PDB entry 8HMY | electron microscopy, 2.94 A resolution | chains B and T of the 6 polymer chains in the assembly

[Chain B]
Molecule: tRNA-splicing endonuclease subunit Sen34
Source organism: Homo sapiens
Notes: EC 4.6.1.16
Reference sequence: Q9BSV6 (SEN34_HUMAN); residues 1-310 here = UniProt positions 1-310
Sequence (330 residues; each row starts with the number of its first residue; numbers below 1 keep their minus sign (Met-19 is residue -19)):
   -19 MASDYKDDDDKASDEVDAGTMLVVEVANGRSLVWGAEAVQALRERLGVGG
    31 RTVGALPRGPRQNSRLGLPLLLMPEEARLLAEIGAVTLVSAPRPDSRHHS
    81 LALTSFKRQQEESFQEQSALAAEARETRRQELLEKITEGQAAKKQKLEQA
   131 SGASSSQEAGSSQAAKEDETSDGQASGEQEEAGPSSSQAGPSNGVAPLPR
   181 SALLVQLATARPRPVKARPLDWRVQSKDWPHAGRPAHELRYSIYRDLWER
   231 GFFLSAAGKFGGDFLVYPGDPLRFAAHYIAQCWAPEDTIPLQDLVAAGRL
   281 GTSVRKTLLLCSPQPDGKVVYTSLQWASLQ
Unresolved in the structure: -19 to 0, 135-178, 309-310
Sequence notes: initiating methionine (-19); expression tag (-18 to 0); engineered mutation Ala255 (His in Q9BSV6)
Swiss-Prot annotation at these positions:
  - active site: Tyr247, Lys286

[Chain T]
Molecule: Pre-tRNA
Sequence (114 nucleotides; numbered -19 to 94; the number before each row is that of its first residue; numbers below 1 keep their minus sign (U-19 is residue -19)):
   -19 UAAUACGACUCACUAUAGGGGGCUCUGUGGCGCAAUGGAUAGCGCAUUGG
    31 ACUUCUAGUGACGAAUAGAGCAAUUCAAAGGUUGUGGGUUCGAAUCCCAC
    81 CAGAGUCGGAUAUC
Unresolved in the structure: -19 to -1, 90-94
Metal / ion sites: Mg2+ site 1 near G9 (its only coordinating residue here); Mg2+ site 2 near G12 (its only coordinating residue here); Mg2+ site 3 near A74 (its only coordinating residue here)

[Interface between chain B and chain T]
Residue-residue contacts (31):
  Arg31(B) with A52(T), hydrogen bond to the base
  Arg41(B) with G12(T), base contact; C13(T), sugar contact; A14(T), salt bridge to the phosphate
  Gln42(B) with C23(T), sugar contact; G24(T), sugar contact
  Ser44(B) with G24(T), phosphate contact; C25(T), phosphate contact
  Arg105(B) with G17(T), base contact
  Arg108(B) with G17(T), base contact; A19(T), hydrogen bond to the sugar
  Leu112(B) with A19(T), base contact
  Lys115(B) with A19(T), base contact; C71(T), base contact
  Ile116(B) with A19(T), base contact; C71(T), base contact
  Gly119(B) with C71(T), sugar contact
  Gln120(B) with C71(T), sugar contact
  Ser235(B) with A52(T), base contact
  Ala236(B) with A52(T), base contact
  Lys239(B) with C51(T), hydrogen bond to the phosphate; A52(T), salt bridge to the phosphate
  Phe240(B) with U54(T), phosphate contact
  Tyr247(B) with A52(T), hydrogen bond to the sugar
  Ala255(B) with A53(T), phosphate contact
  Ala256(B) with A53(T), phosphate contact
  Ser283(B) with C35(T), sugar contact
  Val284(B) with A53(T), base contact
  Arg285(B) with U34(T), sugar contact; A53(T), base contact
  Lys286(B) with A53(T), salt bridge to the phosphate
Also at the interface, not in a pair above, chain B (28 interface residues in all): Gly30, Leu245, Pro251, Phe254, Arg279, Thr282
Also at the interface, not in a pair above, chain T (17 interface residues in all): U36, A37

[Summary]
28 residues of chain B face 17 of chain T across their interface; the contacts include 4 hydrogen bonds and 3
salt bridges. Among the polar pairs are Arg31(B)-A52(T), Arg108(B)-A19(T) and Tyr247(B)-A52(T). UniProt lists
active-site residues Tyr247(B) and Lys286(B) on chain B.
Here chain B is tRNA-splicing endonuclease subunit Sen34 (Homo sapiens) and chain T is Pre-tRNA. Entry 8HMY
(Cryo-EM structure of the human pre-catalytic TSEN/pre-tRNA complex) was determined by electron microscopy
together with 8HMZ from the same study.
